Entry 3S1N (X-ray diffraction, 3.10 A resolution); this record covers chains B and C of the 12 polymer chains in the assembly.

Chain B:
Protein: DNA-directed RNA polymerase II subunit RPB2
Organism: Saccharomyces cerevisiae
Notes: EC 2.7.7.6
UniProt: P08518 (RPB2_YEAST); residue numbers follow UniProt; this construct covers 1-1224
Amino-acid sequence (1224 residues; each row starts with the number of its first residue):
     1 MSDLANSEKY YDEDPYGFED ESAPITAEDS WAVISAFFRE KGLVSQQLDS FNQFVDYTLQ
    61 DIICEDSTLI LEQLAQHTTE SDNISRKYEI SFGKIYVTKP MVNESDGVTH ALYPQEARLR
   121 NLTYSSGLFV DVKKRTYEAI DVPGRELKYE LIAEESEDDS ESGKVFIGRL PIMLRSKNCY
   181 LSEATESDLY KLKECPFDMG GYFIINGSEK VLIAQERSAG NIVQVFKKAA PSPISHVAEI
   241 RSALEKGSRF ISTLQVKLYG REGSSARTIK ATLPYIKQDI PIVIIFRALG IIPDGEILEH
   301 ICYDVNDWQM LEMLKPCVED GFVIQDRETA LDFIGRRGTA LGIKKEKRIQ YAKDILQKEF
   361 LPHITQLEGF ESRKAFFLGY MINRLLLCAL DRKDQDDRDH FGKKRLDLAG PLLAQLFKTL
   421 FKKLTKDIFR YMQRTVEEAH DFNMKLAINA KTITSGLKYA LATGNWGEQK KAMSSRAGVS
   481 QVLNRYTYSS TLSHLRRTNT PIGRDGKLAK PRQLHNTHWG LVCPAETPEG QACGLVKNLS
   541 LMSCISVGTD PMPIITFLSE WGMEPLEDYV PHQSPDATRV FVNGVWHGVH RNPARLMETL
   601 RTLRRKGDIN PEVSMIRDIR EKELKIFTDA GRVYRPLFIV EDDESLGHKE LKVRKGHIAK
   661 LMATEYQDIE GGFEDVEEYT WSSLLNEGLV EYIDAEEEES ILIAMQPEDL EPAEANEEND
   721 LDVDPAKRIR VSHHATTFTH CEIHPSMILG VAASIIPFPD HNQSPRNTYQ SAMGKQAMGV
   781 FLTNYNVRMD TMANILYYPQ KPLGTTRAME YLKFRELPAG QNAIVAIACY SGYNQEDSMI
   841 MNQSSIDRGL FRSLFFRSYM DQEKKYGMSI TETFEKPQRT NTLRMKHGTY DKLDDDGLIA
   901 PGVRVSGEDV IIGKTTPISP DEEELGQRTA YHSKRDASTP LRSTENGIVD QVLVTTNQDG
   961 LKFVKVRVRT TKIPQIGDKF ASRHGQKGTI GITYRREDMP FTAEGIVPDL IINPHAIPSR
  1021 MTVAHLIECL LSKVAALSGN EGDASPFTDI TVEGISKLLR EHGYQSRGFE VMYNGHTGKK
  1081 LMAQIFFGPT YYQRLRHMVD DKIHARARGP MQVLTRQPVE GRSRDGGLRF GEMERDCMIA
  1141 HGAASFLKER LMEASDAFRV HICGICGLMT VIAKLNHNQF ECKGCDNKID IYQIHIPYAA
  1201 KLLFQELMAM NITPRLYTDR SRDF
Unresolved in the structure: 1-19, 71-88, 142-163, 336-344, 438-445, 503-508, 669-677, 716-721, 920-932
Bound ions: Zn2+: Cys1163, Cys1166, Cys1182, Cys1185

Chain C:
Protein: DNA-directed RNA polymerase II subunit RPB3
Organism: Saccharomyces cerevisiae
UniProt: P16370 (RPB3_YEAST); residues 1-318 here = UniProt positions 1-318
Amino-acid sequence (318 residues; row label = number of the first residue in the row):
     1 MSEEGPQVKI REASKDNVDF ILSNVDLAMA NSLRRVMIAE IPTLAIDSVE VETNTTVLAD
    61 EFIAHRLGLI PLQSMDIEQL EYSRDCFCED HCDKCSVVLT LQAFGESEST TNVYSKDLVI
   121 VSNLMGRNIG HPIIQDKEGN GVLICKLRKG QELKLTCVAK KGIAKEHAKW GPAAAIEFEY
   181 DPWNKLKHTD YWYEQDSAKE WPQSKNCEYE DPPNEGDPFD YKAQADTFYM NVESVGSIPV
   241 DQVVVRGIDT LQKKVASILL ALTQMDQDKV NFASGDNNTA SNMLGSNEDV MMTGAEQDPY
   301 SNASQMGNTG SGGYDNAW
Unresolved in the structure: 1-2, 269-318
Swiss-Prot annotation at these positions:
  - binding site (Zn(2+)): Cys86, Cys88, Cys92, Cys95
  - modified residue: Ser2 (N-acetylserine)
  - natural variant: Ala30 (A30D: In mutant RPB3-1)
  - mutagenesis: Lys9 (K9E: Transcript termination readthrough)
Bound ions: Zn2+: Cys86, Cys88, Cys92, Cys95

How chain B and chain C interact:
Residue-residue contacts (76):
  Tyr797(B) - Glu61(C)
  Tyr797(B) - Phe62(C)  hydrophobic
  Tyr798(B) - Phe62(C)
  Tyr798(B) - Arg66(C)  hydrogen bond
  Ser844(B) - Ala168(C)
  Asp847(B) - His65(C)
  Asp847(B) - His167(C)  salt bridge
  Asp847(B) - Ala168(C)  hydrogen bond (side chain-backbone)
  Arg848(B) - His65(C)
  Arg848(B) - Leu69(C)
  Arg848(B) - Ala168(C)
  Gly849(B) - His65(C)
  Arg852(B) - His65(C)  hydrogen bond
  Arg969(B) - Asp60(C)  salt bridge
  Arg969(B) - Glu61(C)  salt bridge
  Thr971(B) - Glu61(C)  hydrogen bond
  Arg995(B) - Lys165(C)
  Arg996(B) - Arg34(C)
  Arg996(B) - Ile38(C)
  Arg996(B) - Ala173(C)  hydrogen bond (side chain-backbone)
  Arg996(B) - Ala174(C)  hydrogen bond (side chain-backbone)
  Glu997(B) - Arg34(C)
  Glu997(B) - Arg35(C)
  Glu997(B) - Ile38(C)
  Glu997(B) - Ala39(C)
  Asp998(B) - Arg35(C)  salt bridge
  Phe1001(B) - Arg34(C)
  Phe1001(B) - Phe178(C)  hydrophobic
  Ala1003(B) - Glu177(C)
  Ala1003(B) - Phe178(C)  hydrogen bond (backbone-backbone)
  Glu1004(B) - Glu177(C)
  Gly1005(B) - Ala175(C)
  Gly1005(B) - Ile176(C)
  Arg1060(B) - Lys199(C)  hydrogen bond (side chain-backbone)
  Arg1060(B) - Glu200(C)  hydrogen bond (side chain-backbone)
  Arg1060(B) - Trp201(C)
  Arg1060(B) - Pro202(C)
  Gly1063(B) - Pro202(C)
  Tyr1064(B) - Pro202(C)
  Gln1065(B) - Glu200(C)
  Gln1065(B) - Trp201(C)
  Gln1065(B) - Pro202(C)
  Arg1067(B) - Glu194(C)  salt bridge
  Phe1069(B) - Trp192(C)  hydrophobic
  Phe1069(B) - Trp201(C)  hydrophobic
  Glu1070(B) - Trp201(C)
  Val1071(B) - Tyr191(C)  hydrophobic
  Tyr1073(B) - Phe178(C)
  Tyr1073(B) - Glu179(C)
  Tyr1073(B) - Tyr180(C)  hydrophobic
  Gly1075(B) - Asn31(C)
  Gly1075(B) - Arg34(C)  hydrogen bond (backbone-side chain)
  Gly1075(B) - Arg35(C)  hydrogen bond (backbone-side chain)
  His1076(B) - Asn31(C)  hydrogen bond (backbone-side chain)
  Thr1077(B) - Leu27(C)
  Thr1077(B) - Asn31(C)
  Gly1078(B) - Leu27(C)
  Gly1078(B) - Asn31(C)  hydrogen bond (backbone-side chain)
  Gly1078(B) - Phe178(C)
  Gly1078(B) - Tyr180(C)
  Lys1079(B) - Leu27(C)
  Lys1079(B) - Tyr180(C)
  Lys1079(B) - His188(C)
  Lys1080(B) - Tyr180(C)  hydrogen bond (backbone-side chain)
  Lys1080(B) - Asp181(C)  hydrogen bond (side chain-backbone)
  Lys1080(B) - His188(C)
  Leu1081(B) - Thr189(C)  hydrogen bond (backbone-side chain)
  Met1082(B) - Lys187(C)
  Met1082(B) - His188(C)
  Met1082(B) - Thr189(C)  hydrogen bond (backbone-side chain)
  Met1082(B) - Asp190(C)  hydrogen bond (backbone-backbone)
  Gln1084(B) - Thr189(C)  hydrogen bond
  Gln1084(B) - Asp190(C)  hydrogen bond (side chain-backbone)
  Gln1084(B) - Tyr191(C)
  Gln1084(B) - Trp192(C)
  Gln1084(B) - Trp201(C)
Also at the interface, not in a pair above, chain B (41 interface residues in all): Asn786, Leu854, Thr970, Met999, Asn1074, Ala1083
Also at the interface, not in a pair above, chain C (39 interface residues in all): Val57, Ala59, Glu166, Asn184

Summary:
41 residues of chain B and 39 residues of chain C are in contact; the contacts include 20 hydrogen bonds and 5
salt bridges. Polar contacts include Asp847(B)-His167(C), Arg969(B)-Asp60(C) and Arg969(B)-Glu61(C). UniProt
lists 4 Zn2+-binding residues and one mutagenesis site on chain C.
Chain B is DNA-directed RNA polymerase II subunit RPB2 and chain C is DNA-directed RNA polymerase II subunit
RPB3, both from Saccharomyces cerevisiae; the structure, RNA Polymerase II Initiation Complex with a 5-nt RNA
(variant 2), was determined by X-ray diffraction together with 3RZD, 3RZO, 3S14, 3S15, 3S16, 3S17 and 5
further entries from the same study.
